PDB entry 1JR8 | X-ray diffraction, 1.50 A resolution | chains A and B

== Chain A (and B) ==
Name: Erv2 PROTEIN, mitochondrial
Source organism: Saccharomyces cerevisiae
Notes: fragment: protease-resistant domain; chain B of this document is another copy of the same molecule, construct and numbering; everything in this record applies to it too
Reference sequence: Q12284 (ERV2_YEAST); residues 4-120 here correspond to UniProt positions 71-187 (UniProt number = residue number + 67)
Amino-acid sequence (117 residues; numbered 4 to 120; the number before each row is that of its first residue):
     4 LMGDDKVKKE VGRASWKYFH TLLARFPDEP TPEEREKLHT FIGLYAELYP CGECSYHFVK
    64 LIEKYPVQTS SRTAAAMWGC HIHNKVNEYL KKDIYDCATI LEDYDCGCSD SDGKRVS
Not modelled in the structure: 4-6, 112-120 (chain B: 4-7, 113-120)
Swiss-Prot annotation at these positions:
  - binding site (FAD): Lys11, Arg16, Trp19, His60, Cys83, His86, Asn90, Lys95, Tyr107
Disulfides: Cys54-Cys57, Cys83-Cys100, Cys109-Cys111
Ligand contacts: FAD (flavin-adenine dinucleotide): Lys11, Lys12, Gly15, Arg16, Ser18, Trp19, His23, Tyr48, Tyr52, Glu56, Cys57, His60, Phe61, Cys83, His86, Asn87, Val89, Asn90, Tyr92, Leu93, Lys95, Tyr98, Ile103, Tyr107

== Chain A / chain B interface ==
Residue-residue contacts - 45 pairs, chain A then chain B:
  Asp7(A) - Gly110(B)
  Val10(A) - Asp108(B)
  Val10(A) - Gly110(B)
  Lys11(A) - Cys109(B)
  Val14(A) - Lys20(B)
  Val14(A) - Thr24(B)
  Ala17(A) - Ala17(B)
  Ala17(A) - Lys20(B)
  Ser18(A) - Tyr21(B)
  Lys20(A) - Val14(B)
  Lys20(A) - Ala17(B)
  Tyr21(A) - Ser18(B)
  Tyr21(A) - Tyr21(B)  hydrophobic
  Tyr21(A) - Tyr48(B)
  Thr24(A) - Val14(B)
  Thr24(A) - Pro53(B)
  Leu25(A) - Leu51(B)
  Leu25(A) - Pro53(B)  hydrophobic
  Arg28(A) - Pro53(B)
  Arg28(A) - Cys54(B)
  Arg28(A) - Gly55(B)
  Lys40(A) - Leu47(B)
  Lys40(A) - Glu50(B)  salt bridge
  Thr43(A) - Leu47(B)
  Phe44(A) - Phe44(B)  hydrophobic
  Phe44(A) - Leu47(B)
  Phe44(A) - Leu51(B)  hydrophobic
  Leu47(A) - Lys40(B)
  Leu47(A) - Thr43(B)
  Leu47(A) - Phe44(B)
  Tyr48(A) - Tyr21(B)
  Glu50(A) - Lys40(B)  salt bridge
  Leu51(A) - Leu25(B)
  Leu51(A) - Phe44(B)  hydrophobic
  Pro53(A) - Thr24(B)
  Pro53(A) - Arg28(B)
  Pro53(A) - Cys109(B)
  Pro53(A) - Cys111(B)
  Asp108(A) - Val10(B)
  Cys109(A) - Val10(B)
  Cys109(A) - Lys11(B)
  Cys109(A) - Pro53(B)
  Gly110(A) - Val10(B)
  Gly110(A) - Lys11(B)
  Cys111(A) - Pro53(B)
Other interface residues (no listed pair), chain A (26 interface residues in all): Phe29, Leu41, Cys54
Other interface residues (no listed pair), chain B (28 interface residues in all): Asp8, Phe29, Leu41, Tyr52

== In short ==
The interface between chain A and chain B involves 26 residues on one side and 28 on the other; the contacts
include 2 salt bridges. The salt-bridged pair is Lys40(A)-Glu50(B). Bound to chain A: flavin-adenine
dinucleotide. UniProt lists 9 FAD-binding residues on chain A.
Both chains are Erv2 PROTEIN, mitochondrial (Saccharomyces cerevisiae). Entry 1JR8 (Crystal Structure of
Erv2p) was determined by X-ray diffraction.
